1Y1F - chain X; structure by X-ray diffraction, 1.80 A resolution.

Chain X:
Name: C-alpha-formyglycine-generating enzyme
From: Homo sapiens
Chain sequence (311 residues; row label = number of the first residue in the row):
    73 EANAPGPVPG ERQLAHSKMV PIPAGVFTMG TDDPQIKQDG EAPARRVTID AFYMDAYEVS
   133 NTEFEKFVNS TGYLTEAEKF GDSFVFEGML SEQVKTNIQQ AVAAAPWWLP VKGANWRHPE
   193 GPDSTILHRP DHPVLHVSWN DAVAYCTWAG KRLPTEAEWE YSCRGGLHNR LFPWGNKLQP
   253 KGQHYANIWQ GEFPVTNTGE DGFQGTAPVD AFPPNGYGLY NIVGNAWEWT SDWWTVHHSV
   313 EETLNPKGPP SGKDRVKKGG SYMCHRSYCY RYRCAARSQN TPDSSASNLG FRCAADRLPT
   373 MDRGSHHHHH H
Not modelled in the structure: 73-85, 163-176, 372-383
Sequence notes: modified residue (336); expression tag (375-383)
Modified positions: Cys336 (s-hydroxycysteine; CSO)
Disulfides: Cys218-Cys365, Cys235-Cys346
Covalent attachments: N-acetylglucosamine (NAG) linked to Asn141; covalent link Cys336-Cys341
Bound ions: Ca2+ site 1: Glu130, Asn293, Gly296, Ala298, Glu300; Ca2+ site 2: Asn259, Ile260, Asp273, Phe275
What the authors report for this chain:
  - contacts within the chain: Ser333-Cys336, Cys336-Cys341 (covalent link)
  - post-translational modification sites: Cys336

Summary:
Covalently linked N-acetylglucosamine: at Asn141. The Ca2+ site 1 is built by Glu130, Asn293, Gly296, Ala298
and Glu300. The Ca2+ site 2 is built by Asn259, Ile260, Asp273 and Phe275. From the paper: a modification site
at Cys336; contacts within the chain involving Ser333, Cys336 and Cys341.
Chain X is C-alpha-formyglycine-generating enzyme (Homo sapiens); the structure, human formylglycine
generating enzyme with cysteine sulfenic acid, was determined by X-ray diffraction, deposited together with
1Y1E, 1Y1G, 1Y1H, 1Y1I and 1Y1J.
